9BSU - chains A and B of the 5 polymer chains in the assembly; structure by electron microscopy, 3.36 A resolution.

Chain A (and B):
Molecule: Envelope glycoprotein
Organism: Ebola virus
Notes: chain B of this document is another copy of the same molecule, construct and numbering; everything in this record applies to it too
Reference sequence: Q05320 (VGP_EBOZM); numbering as in UniProt (aligned over 1-676)
Amino-acid sequence (706 residues; row label = number of the first residue in the row):
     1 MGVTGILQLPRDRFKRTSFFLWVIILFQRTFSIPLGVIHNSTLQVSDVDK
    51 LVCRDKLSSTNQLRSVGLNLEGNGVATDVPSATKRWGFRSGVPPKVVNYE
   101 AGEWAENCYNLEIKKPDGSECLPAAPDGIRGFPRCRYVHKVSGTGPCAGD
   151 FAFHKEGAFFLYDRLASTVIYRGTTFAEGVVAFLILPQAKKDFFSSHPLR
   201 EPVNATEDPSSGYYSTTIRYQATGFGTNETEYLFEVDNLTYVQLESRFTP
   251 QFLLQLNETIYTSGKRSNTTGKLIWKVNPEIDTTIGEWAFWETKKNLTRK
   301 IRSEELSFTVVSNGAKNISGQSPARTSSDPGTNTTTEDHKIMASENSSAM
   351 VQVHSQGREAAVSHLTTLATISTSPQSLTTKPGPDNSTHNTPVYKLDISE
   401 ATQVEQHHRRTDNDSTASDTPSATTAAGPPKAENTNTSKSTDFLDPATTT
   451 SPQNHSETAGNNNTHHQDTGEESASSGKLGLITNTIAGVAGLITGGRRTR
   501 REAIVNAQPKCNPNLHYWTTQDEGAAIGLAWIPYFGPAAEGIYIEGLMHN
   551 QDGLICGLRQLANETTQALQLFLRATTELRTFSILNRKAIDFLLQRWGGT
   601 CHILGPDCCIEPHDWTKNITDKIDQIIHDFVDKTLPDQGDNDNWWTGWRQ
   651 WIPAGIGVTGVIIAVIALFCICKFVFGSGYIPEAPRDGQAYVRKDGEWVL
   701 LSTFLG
Not modelled in the structure: 1-31, 200-211, 283-501, 614-706 (chain B: 1-31, 200-211, 262-270, 280-501, 614-706)
Construct notes: expression tag (677-706)
Swiss-Prot annotation at these positions:
  - region: Gly524 to Ala539 (Fusion peptide)
  - motif: Gly660 to Ala664 (Important role for host BST2/tetherin antagonism)
  - site: Leu57 (Involved in receptor recognition and/or post-binding events), Leu63 (Involved in receptor recognition and/or post-binding events), Arg64 (Involved in receptor recognition and/or post-binding events), Phe88 (Involved in receptor recognition and/or post-binding events), Lys95 (Involved in receptor recognition and/or post-binding events), Ile170 (Involved in receptor recognition and/or post-binding events), Arg501, Glu502 (Cleavage), Asp637, Gln638 (Cleavage)
  - lipidation (S-palmitoyl cysteine): Cys670, Cys672
  - glycosylation (N-linked (GlcNAc...) asparagine): Asn40, Asn204, Asn228, Asn238, Asn257, Asn268, Asn296, Asn317, Asn333, Asn346, Asn386, Asn413, Asn436, Asn454, Asn462, Asn563, Asn618
  - natural variant: Ser65 (S65P: In strain: Isolate mouse-adapted), Ser246 (S246P: In strain: Isolate mouse-adapted)
  - mutagenesis: Asn40 (N40D: Induces GP1 secretion. Complete loss of virus capability to enter into host cell), Cys53 (C53G: Induces GP1 secretion. Complete loss of virus capability to enter into host cell), Asp55 (D55A: 80% loss of virus capability to enter into host cell; D55E/K: No effect on viral entry), Leu57 (L57A: Complete loss of virus capability to enter into host cell; L57F/I/K: 90% loss of virus capability to enter into host cell), Leu63 (L63A: 90% loss of virus capability to enter into host cell; L63F: Almost complete loss of virus capability to enter into host cell; L63K: Complete loss of virus capability to enter into host cell), Arg64 (R64A/E: Complete loss of virus capability to enter into host cell; R64K: No loss of virus capability to enter into host cell), Phe88 (F88A/E: Complete loss of virus capability to enter into host cell; F88A: About 50% loss of ability to counteract host BST2; F88I: No loss of virus capability to enter into host cell), Lys95 (K95A/E: 80% loss of virus capability to enter into host cell; K95R: 20% loss of virus capability to enter into host cell), Cys108 (C108G: Almost complete loss of expression of GP1 and GP2. Almost complete loss of virus capability to enter into host cell), Leu111 (L111A: About 60% loss of ability to counteract host BST2), Cys121 (C121G: Reduced levels of expression of GP1 and GP2. 50% loss of virus capability to enter into host cell), Leu122 (L122A: About 60% loss of ability to counteract host BST2), 38 further mutagenesis entries in UniProt
Disulfide bonds: Cys108-Cys135, Cys121-Cys147, Cys511-Cys556, Cys601-Cys608
Glycans and other covalent adducts: N-acetylglucosamine (NAG) linked to Asn563
From the paper describing this entry:
  - post-translational modification sites: Asn563

Chain A / chain B interface:
Pairs across the interface (55; chain A residue first):
  Lys56(A) - Thr600(B)  hydrogen bond
  Leu57(A) - Leu594(B)
  Leu57(A) - Gly598(B)
  Ser58(A) - Leu594(B)
  Ser58(A) - Gln595(B)
  Thr60(A) - Arg587(B)  hydrogen bond
  Thr60(A) - Ile590(B)
  Thr60(A) - Asp591(B)  hydrogen bond
  Thr60(A) - Leu594(B)
  Asn61(A) - Arg587(B)
  Asp127(A) - Leu579(B)
  Arg164(A) - Ala575(B)  hydrogen bond (side chain-backbone)
  Thr520(A) - Ala575(B)
  Gly524(A) - Leu571(B)
  Ile527(A) - Gln567(B)
  Ala530(A) - Arg574(B)  hydrogen bond (backbone-side chain)
  Trp531(A) - Glu156(B)
  Trp531(A) - Thr566(B)
  Trp531(A) - Gln567(B)
  Trp531(A) - Gln570(B)
  Trp531(A) - Leu571(B)  hydrophobic
  Ile532(A) - His154(B)
  Ile532(A) - Lys155(B)
  Ile532(A) - Gly157(B)
  Pro533(A) - Arg89(B)
  Pro533(A) - Val92(B)
  Pro533(A) - Phe153(B)  hydrophobic
  Pro533(A) - Gln570(B)
  Tyr534(A) - Gly87(B)
  Tyr534(A) - Phe88(B)
  Tyr534(A) - Arg89(B)  hydrogen bond (backbone-side chain)
  Tyr534(A) - Phe153(B)  hydrophobic
  Tyr534(A) - His154(B)
  Tyr534(A) - Lys155(B)
  Phe535(A) - Lys155(B)
  Gly536(A) - Arg89(B)  hydrogen bond (backbone-side chain)
  Pro537(A) - Val92(B)
  Pro537(A) - Arg574(B)
  Ala539(A) - Gly91(B)  hydrogen bond (backbone-backbone)
  Arg580(A) - Leu579(B)
  Phe582(A) - Thr577(B)
  Phe582(A) - Glu578(B)
  Ile590(A) - Ile590(B)  hydrophobic
  Phe592(A) - Leu594(B)  hydrophobic
  Phe592(A) - Gly598(B)
  Leu593(A) - Leu593(B)  hydrophobic
  Leu593(A) - Leu594(B)  hydrophobic
  Trp597(A) - Trp597(B)
  Trp597(A) - Gly599(B)
  Cys609(A) - Thr600(B)  hydrogen bond
  Ile610(A) - Cys601(B)
  Glu611(A) - Thr600(B)
  Glu611(A) - Cys601(B)
  Glu611(A) - His602(B)  salt bridge
  His613(A) - His602(B)
Other interface residues (no listed pair), chain A (38 interface residues in all): Ser59, Arg130, Leu165, Glu523, Ala526, Ala538, Ile542, Asn586, Ala589
Other interface residues (no listed pair), chain B (34 interface residues in all): Pro93, Phe572, Thr576

In short:
Chain A and chain B form an interface of 38 and 34 residues respectively; the contacts include 9 hydrogen
bonds and 1 salt bridge. Among the polar pairs are Glu611(A)-His602(B), Lys56(A)-Thr600(B) and
Thr60(A)-Arg587(B). Covalently linked N-acetylglucosamine: at Asn563(A). UniProt lists 53 mutagenesis sites on
chain A. From the paper: a modification site at Asn563(A).
Chain A and chain B are both Envelope glycoprotein (Ebola virus); the structure, EBOV GP/Nanosota-EB1, was
determined by electron microscopy, deposited together with 9BSV.
